7K63 - chains A and I of the 13 polymer chains in the assembly; structure by electron microscopy, 3.03 A resolution.

# Chain A
Protein: Histone H3.1
Organism: Homo sapiens
Reference sequence: P68431 (H31_HUMAN); residues 0-135 here correspond to UniProt positions 1-136 (UniProt number = residue number + 1)
Chain sequence (136 residues; each row starts with the number of its first residue; numbering starts at 0):
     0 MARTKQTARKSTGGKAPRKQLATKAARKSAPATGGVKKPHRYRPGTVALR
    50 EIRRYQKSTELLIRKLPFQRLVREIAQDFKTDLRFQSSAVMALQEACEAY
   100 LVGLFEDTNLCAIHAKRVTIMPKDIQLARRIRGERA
Not modelled in the structure: 0-36, 134-135
Curated features (UniProtKB/Swiss-Prot):
  - modified residue: Arg2 (Asymmetric dimethylarginine), Thr3 (Phosphothreonine), Lys4 (Allysine), Gln5 (5-glutamyl dopamine), Thr6 (Phosphothreonine), Arg8 (Citrulline), Lys9 (N6,N6,N6-trimethyllysine), Ser10 (ADP-ribosylserine), Thr11 (Phosphothreonine), Lys14 (N6-(2-hydroxyisobutyryl)lysine), Arg17 (Asymmetric dimethylarginine), Lys18 (N6-(2-hydroxyisobutyryl)lysine), Lys23 (N6-(2-hydroxyisobutyryl)lysine), Arg26 (Citrulline), Lys27 (N6,N6,N6-trimethyllysine), Ser28 (ADP-ribosylserine), Lys36 (N6,N6,N6-trimethyllysine), Lys37 (N6-methyllysine), Tyr41 (Phosphotyrosine), Lys56 (N6,N6,N6-trimethyllysine) and 8 more in UniProt
  - lipidation: Lys18 (N6-decanoyllysine)

# Chain I
Molecule: 197-nt DNA strand
Organism: Homo sapiens
Sequence (197 nucleotides; numbered 1 to 197; the number before each row is that of its first residue):
     1 GGGCTGGACCCTATACGCGGCCGCCCTGGAGAATCCCGGTGCCGAGGCCG
    51 CTCAATTGGTCGTAGACAGCTCTAGCACCGCTTAAACGCACGTACGCGCT
   101 GTCCCCCGCGTTTTAACCGCCAAGGGGATTACTCCCTAGTCTCCAGGCAC
   151 GTGTCAGATATATACATCCTGTGCATGTATTGAACAGCGACCACCCC

# How chain A and chain I interact
Contacting residue pairs - 27 pairs, chain A then chain I:
  His39(A) - DA32(I)  sugar contact
  Arg40(A) - DG108(I)  hydrogen bond to the base
  Arg40(A) - DC109(I)  hydrogen bond to the sugar
  Tyr41(A) - DA32(I)  sugar contact
  Tyr41(A) - DA33(I)  sugar contact
  Tyr41(A) - DG108(I)  sugar contact
  Tyr41(A) - DC109(I)  hydrogen bond to the phosphate
  Arg42(A) - DG108(I)  sugar contact
  Pro43(A) - DC107(I)  phosphate contact
  Pro43(A) - DG108(I)  sugar contact
  Gly44(A) - DC107(I)  phosphate contact
  Gly44(A) - DG108(I)  hydrogen bond to the phosphate
  Thr45(A) - DG108(I)  phosphate contact
  Val46(A) - DG108(I)  hydrogen bond to the phosphate
  Val46(A) - DC109(I)  phosphate contact
  Ala47(A) - DG108(I)  hydrogen bond to the phosphate
  Arg49(A) - DA33(I)  phosphate contact
  Arg49(A) - DT34(I)  phosphate contact
  Arg63(A) - DA116(I)  phosphate contact
  Arg63(A) - DC117(I)  salt bridge to the phosphate
  Lys64(A) - DC117(I)  hydrogen bond to the phosphate
  Leu65(A) - DA116(I)  phosphate contact
  Leu65(A) - DC117(I)  hydrogen bond to the phosphate
  Pro66(A) - DA116(I)  phosphate contact
  Arg69(A) - DA116(I)  salt bridge to the phosphate
  Arg83(A) - DG125(I)  hydrogen bond to the sugar
  Arg83(A) - DG126(I)  sugar contact
Interface residues without a listed pair, chain A (18 interface residues in all): Asp81, Thr118
Interface residues without a listed pair, chain I (12 interface residues in all): DC106, DC118

# In short
Chain A and chain I form an interface of 18 and 12 residues respectively, with 9 hydrogen bonds and 2 salt
bridges. Among the polar pairs are Arg40(A)-DG108(I), Arg40(A)-DC109(I) and Arg83(A)-DG125(I).
Chain A is Histone H3.1 and chain I is a 197-nt DNA strand, both from Homo sapiens; the structure, Cryo-EM
structure of a chromatosome containing chimeric linker histone gH1.10-ncH1.4, was determined by electron
microscopy (same publication as 7K5X, 7K5Y, 7K60 and 7K61).
